2CF7 - chains C and H of the 12 polymer chains in the assembly; structure by X-ray diffraction, 1.50 A resolution.

# Chain C (and H)
Protein: DPR
Source organism: Streptococcus suis
Notes: chain H of this document is another copy of the same molecule, construct and numbering; everything in this record applies to it too
Reference sequence: Q9F5J9 (Q9F5J9_STRSU); numbering as in UniProt (aligned over 8-172)
Amino-acid sequence (165 residues; numbered 8 to 172; the number before each row is that of its first residue):
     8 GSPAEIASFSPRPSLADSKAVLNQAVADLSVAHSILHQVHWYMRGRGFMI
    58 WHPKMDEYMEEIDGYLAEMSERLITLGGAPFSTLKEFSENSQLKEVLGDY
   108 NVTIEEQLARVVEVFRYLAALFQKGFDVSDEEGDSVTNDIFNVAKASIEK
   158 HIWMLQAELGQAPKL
Not modelled in the structure: 8-20 (chain H: 8-21)
Sequence notes: engineered mutation Ala74 (Asp in Q9F5J9)

# Interface between chain C and chain H
Contacting residue pairs (17):
  Glu75(C) with Lys157(H), salt bridge
  Glu78(C) with Lys157(H), salt bridge; Trp160(H)
  Arg79(C) with Lys152(H); Glu156(H), salt bridge
  Ile81(C) with Trp160(H); Pro170(H)
  Thr82(C) with Glu156(H); Trp160(H); Pro170(H); Leu172(H)
  Ser142(C) with Phe133(H); Asn149(H), hydrogen bond
  Val143(C) with Asn149(H); Lys152(H); Ala153(H), hydrophobic
  Asp146(C) with Asn149(H)

# Overview
8 residues of chain C and 9 residues of chain H are in contact; the contacts include 1 hydrogen bond and 3
salt bridges. Among the polar pairs are Glu75(C)-Lys157(H), Glu78(C)-Lys157(H) and Arg79(C)-Glu156(H).
Chain C and chain H are both DPR (Streptococcus suis); the structure, Asp74Ala mutant crystal structure for
Dps-like peroxide resistance protein Dpr from Streptococcus suis, was determined by X-ray diffraction (same
publication as 2BW1).
